9V5H - chains C and J of the 12 polymer chains in the assembly; structure by electron microscopy, 4.00 A resolution.

[Chain C]
Molecule: Bifunctional polymyxin resistance protein ArnA
Organism: Escherichia coli
Notes: EC 2.1.2.13, 1.1.1.305
UniProtKB: P77398 (ARNA_ECOLI); residue numbers follow UniProt; this construct covers 1-300
Chain sequence (300 residues; each row starts with the number of its first residue):
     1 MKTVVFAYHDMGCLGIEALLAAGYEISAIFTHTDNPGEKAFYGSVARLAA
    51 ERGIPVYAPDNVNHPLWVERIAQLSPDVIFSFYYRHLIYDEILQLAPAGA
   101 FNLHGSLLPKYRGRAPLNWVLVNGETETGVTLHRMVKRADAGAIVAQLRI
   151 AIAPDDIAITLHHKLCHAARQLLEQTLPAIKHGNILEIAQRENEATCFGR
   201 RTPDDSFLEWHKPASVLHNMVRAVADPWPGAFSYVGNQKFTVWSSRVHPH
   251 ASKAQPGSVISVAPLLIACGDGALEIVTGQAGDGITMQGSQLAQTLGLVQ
Unresolved in the structure: 35-40, 250-252
Swiss-Prot annotation at these positions:
  - active site: H104 (Proton donor)
  - binding site ((6R)-10-formyltetrahydrofolate): H86 to I88, R114, V136 to D140
  - site: N102 (Transition state stabilizer), D140 (Raises pKa of active site His)
  - mutagenesis: N102 (N102A: No formyltransferase activity), H104 (H104A: 25-fold lower formyltransferase activity; H104K: Less than 1% residual formyltransferase activity), D140 (D140A/N: Less than 1% residual formyltransferase activity)

[Chain J]
Molecule: Bifunctional polymyxin resistance protein ArnA
Organism: Escherichia coli
Notes: EC 2.1.2.13, 1.1.1.305
UniProtKB: P77398 (ARNA_ECOLI); residue numbers follow UniProt; this construct covers 317-657
Chain sequence (342 residues; numbered 316 to 657; the number before each row is that of its first residue):
   316 MRVLILGVNGFIGNHLTERLLREDHYEVYGLDIGSDAISRFLNHPHFHFV
   366 EGDISIHSEWIEYHVKKCDVVLPLVAIATPIEYTRNPLRVFELDFEENLR
   416 IIRYCVKYRKRIIFPSTSEVYGMCSDKYFDEDHSNLIVGPVNKPRWIYSV
   466 SKQLLDRVIWAYGEKEGLQFTLFRPFNWMGPRLDNLNAARIGSSRAITQL
   516 ILNLVEGSPIKLIDGGKQKRCFTDIRDGIEALYRIIENAGNRCDGEIINI
   566 GNPENEASIEELGEMLLASFEKHPLRHHFPPFAGFRVVESSSYYGKGYQD
   616 VEHRKPSIRNAHRCLDWEPKIDMQETIDETLDFFLRTVDLTD
Unresolved in the structure: 604-615
Sequence notes: initiating methionine (316)
Swiss-Prot annotation at these positions:
  - active site: E434 (Proton acceptor), R619 (Proton donor)
  - binding site (NAD(+)): D347, D368, I369
  - binding site (UDP-alpha-D-glucuronate): A393, Y398, T432, S433, R460, N492, K526 to R535, Y613
  - mutagenesis: S433 (S433A: 40-fold lower specific activity; S433T: No activity), E434 (E434A: 100-fold lower specific activity; E434Q: No activity), R619 (R619E/Y: No activity; R619M: 400-fold lower activity)

[How chain C and chain J interact]
Residue-residue contacts (6; chain C residue first):
  N237(C) - R400(J)
  L298(C) - R601(J)  hydrogen bond (backbone-side chain)
  V299(C) - P524(J)
  V299(C) - K526(J)
  V299(C) - R601(J)
  Q300(C) - R601(J)
Also at the interface, not in a pair above, chain C (5 interface residues in all): V262
Also at the interface, not in a pair above, chain J (5 interface residues in all): I396

[Summary]
Chain C and chain J each contribute 5 residues to their interface, with 1 hydrogen bond. The hydrogen-bonded
pair is L298(C)-R601(J). UniProt lists active-site residue H104(C), 9 (6R)-10-formyltetrahydrofolate-binding
residues and 3 mutagenesis sites on chain C; active-site residues E434(J) and R619(J) on chain J.
Here chain C is Bifunctional polymyxin resistance protein ArnA and chain J is Bifunctional polymyxin
resistance protein ArnA, both from Escherichia coli. Entry 9V5H (cryo-EM structure of hexameric ArnA) was
determined by electron microscopy, deposited together with 9V5R.
